Entry 4UKD (X-ray diffraction, 2.00 A resolution); this record covers chain A.

Chain A:
Name: Uridylmonophosphate/cytidylmonophosphate kinase
From: Dictyostelium discoideum
Notes: EC 2.7.4.14
UniProt: P20425 (KCY_DICDI); residues 1-194 here = UniProt positions 1-194
Chain sequence (194 residues; each row starts with the number of its first residue):
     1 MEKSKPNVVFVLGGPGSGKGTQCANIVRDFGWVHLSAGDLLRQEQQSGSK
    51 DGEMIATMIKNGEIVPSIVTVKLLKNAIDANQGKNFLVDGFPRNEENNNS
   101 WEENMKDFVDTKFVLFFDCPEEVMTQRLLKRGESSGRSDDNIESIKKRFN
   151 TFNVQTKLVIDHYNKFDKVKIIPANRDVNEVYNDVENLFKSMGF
Not modelled in the structure: 1-3
Ligand contacts: ADP / beryllium difluoride / UDP: G14, P15, G16, S17, G18, K19, G20, T21, A37, G38, L41, R42, M58, I59, G62, E63, I64, V65, T70, G90, F91, R93, R127, L128, R131, R137, D139, R148, A174, R176, D177, V178, V181
Swiss-Prot annotation at these positions:
  - binding site (CMP): N98

Summary:
Bound to chain A: ADP / beryllium difluoride / UDP. From UniProt: CMP-binding residue N98.
Chain A is Uridylmonophosphate/cytidylmonophosphate kinase (Dictyostelium discoideum); the structure, Ump/cmp
kinase from slime mold complexed with ADP, udp, beryllium fluoride, was determined by X-ray diffraction
together with 2UKD and 3UKD from the same study.
